Entry 6DV6 (electron microscopy, 3.90 A resolution); this record covers chains K and M of the 15 polymer chains in the assembly.

Chain K (and M):
Name: Protein InvG
Organism: Salmonella enterica subsp. enterica serovar Typhimurium
Notes: chain M of this document is another copy of the same molecule, construct and numbering; everything in this record applies to it too
UniProt: P35672 (INVG_SALTY); numbering as in UniProt (aligned over 1-562)
Chain sequence (562 residues; each row starts with the number of its first residue):
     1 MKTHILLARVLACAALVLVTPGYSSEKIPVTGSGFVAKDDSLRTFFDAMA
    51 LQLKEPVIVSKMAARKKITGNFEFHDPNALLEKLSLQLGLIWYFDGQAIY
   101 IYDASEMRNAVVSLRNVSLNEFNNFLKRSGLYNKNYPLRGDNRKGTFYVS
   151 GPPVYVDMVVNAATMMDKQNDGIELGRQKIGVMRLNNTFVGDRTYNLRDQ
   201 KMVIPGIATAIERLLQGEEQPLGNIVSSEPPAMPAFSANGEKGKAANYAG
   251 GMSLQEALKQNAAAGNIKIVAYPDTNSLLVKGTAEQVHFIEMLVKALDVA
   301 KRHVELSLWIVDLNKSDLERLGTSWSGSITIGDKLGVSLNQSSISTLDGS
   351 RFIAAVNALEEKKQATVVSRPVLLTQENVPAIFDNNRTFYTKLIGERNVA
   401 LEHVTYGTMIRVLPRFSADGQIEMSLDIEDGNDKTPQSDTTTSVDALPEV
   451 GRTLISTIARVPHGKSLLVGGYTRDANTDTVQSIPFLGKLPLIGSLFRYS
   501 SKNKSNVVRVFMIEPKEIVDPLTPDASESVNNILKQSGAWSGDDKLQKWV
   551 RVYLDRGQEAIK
Disordered / not traced: 1-175, 228-251, 558-562

How chain K and chain M interact:
Residue-residue contacts - 29 pairs, chain K then chain M:
  Val311(K) with Val550(M), hydrophobic
  Leu313(K) with Leu546(M), hydrophobic; Gln547(M); Val550(M), hydrophobic
  Lys315(K) with Asp544(M)
  Asn340(K) with Ile394(M)
  Gln341(K) with Ile394(M)
  Gln364(K) with Leu546(M)
  Thr366(K) with Leu546(M)
  Leu468(K) with Tyr553(M)
  Thr473(K) with Leu554(M)
  Asp475(K) with Leu534(M); Ser541(M); Arg551(M), salt bridge
  Ala476(K) with Ala539(M)
  Asn477(K) with Ser537(M), hydrogen bond (side chain-backbone); Gly538(M), hydrogen bond (side chain-backbone); Ala539(M)
  Lys504(K) with Gly538(M); Ala539(M)
  Asn506(K) with Ser541(M), hydrogen bond; Gln547(M), hydrogen bond (backbone-side chain); Arg551(M)
  Val507(K) with Gln547(M)
  Val508(K) with Gln547(M); Val550(M), hydrophobic; Arg551(M)
  Val510(K) with Val550(M), hydrophobic
  Met512(K) with Tyr553(M), hydrophobic
Other interface residues (no listed pair), chain K (19 interface residues in all): Arg474

Overview:
Chain K and chain M form an interface of 19 and 13 residues respectively, with 4 hydrogen bonds and 1 salt
bridge. Polar contacts include Asp475(K)-Arg551(M), Asn477(K)-Ser537(M) and Asn477(K)-Gly538(M).
Both chains are Protein InvG (Salmonella enterica subsp. enterica serovar Typhimurium). Entry 6DV6 (Structure
of the Salmonella SPI-1 type III secretion injectisome secretin InvG (residues 176-end) in the open ...) was
determined by electron microscopy (same publication as 6DUZ, 6DV3 and 6DWB).
